6HGP - chains A and B; structure by X-ray diffraction, 1.70 A resolution.

[Chain A (and B)]
Molecule: Adenine phosphoribosyltransferase
From: Homo sapiens
Notes: EC 2.4.2.7; chain B of this document is another copy of the same molecule, construct and numbering; everything in this record applies to it too
Reference sequence: P07741 (APT_HUMAN); residues 3-180 here = UniProt positions 3-180
Sequence (178 residues; each row starts with the number of its first residue):
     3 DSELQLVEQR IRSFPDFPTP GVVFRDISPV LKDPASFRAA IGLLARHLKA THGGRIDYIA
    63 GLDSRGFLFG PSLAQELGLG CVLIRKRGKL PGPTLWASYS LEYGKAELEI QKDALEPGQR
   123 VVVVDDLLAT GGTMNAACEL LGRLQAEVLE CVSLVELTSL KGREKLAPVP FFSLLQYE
Not modelled in the structure: 104-106 (chain B: 102-107)
Reported in the primary citation:
  - conformationally variable residues (order/disorder transition, side-chain flip): Arg67, Leu103 to Gly106
  - binding site for phosphate ion: Ala131 to Thr135
  - catalytic residues: Glu104, Tyr105 (from molecular simulation)

[Chain A / chain B interface]
Contacting residue pairs - 70 pairs, chain A then chain B:
  Arg14(A) - Gln113(B)  hydrogen bond
  Arg14(A) - Asp115(B)  salt bridge
  Phe16(A) - Pro93(B)  hydrophobic
  Phe16(A) - Gly94(B)
  Phe19(A) - Gly90(B)
  Phe19(A) - Lys91(B)
  Phe19(A) - Leu92(B)
  Phe19(A) - Pro93(B)  hydrophobic
  Phe26(A) - Pro93(B)  hydrophobic
  Asp28(A) - Gln113(B)  hydrogen bond
  Ser30(A) - Gln113(B)
  Leu33(A) - Pro73(B)  hydrophobic
  Leu33(A) - Gly82(B)
  Leu33(A) - Cys83(B)  hydrogen bond (backbone-backbone)
  Lys34(A) - Tyr60(B)
  Lys34(A) - Gly82(B)
  Lys34(A) - Cys83(B)  hydrogen bond (backbone-backbone)
  Lys34(A) - Asp115(B)
  Lys34(A) - Ala116(B)  hydrogen bond (side chain-backbone)
  Pro36(A) - Gln77(B)  hydrogen bond (backbone-side chain)
  Pro36(A) - Gly80(B)
  Pro36(A) - Leu81(B)
  Pro36(A) - Gly82(B)
  Phe39(A) - Pro73(B)  hydrophobic
  Phe39(A) - Gln77(B)
  Arg40(A) - Gln77(B)  hydrogen bond
  Tyr60(A) - Lys34(B)
  Asp65(A) - Ser66(B)  hydrogen bond
  Ser66(A) - Asp65(B)  hydrogen bond
  Ser66(A) - Ser66(B)  hydrogen bond
  Ser66(A) - Phe69(B)
  Ser66(A) - Arg87(B)
  Arg67(A) - Arg87(B)
  Arg67(A) - Leu92(B)
  Phe69(A) - Ser66(B)
  Phe69(A) - Phe69(B)
  Phe69(A) - Leu70(B)  hydrophobic
  Leu70(A) - Phe69(B)  hydrophobic
  Leu70(A) - Pro73(B)
  Leu70(A) - Leu85(B)  hydrophobic
  Pro73(A) - Leu33(B)  hydrophobic
  Pro73(A) - Phe39(B)  hydrophobic
  Pro73(A) - Leu70(B)
  Ser74(A) - Ser74(B)  hydrogen bond
  Gln77(A) - Pro36(B)  hydrogen bond (side chain-backbone)
  Gln77(A) - Phe39(B)
  Gln77(A) - Arg40(B)
  Gly80(A) - Pro36(B)
  Leu81(A) - Pro36(B)
  Gly82(A) - Leu33(B)
  Gly82(A) - Lys34(B)
  Gly82(A) - Pro36(B)
  Cys83(A) - Leu33(B)  hydrogen bond (backbone-backbone)
  Cys83(A) - Lys34(B)  hydrogen bond (backbone-backbone)
  Val84(A) - Lys34(B)
  Leu85(A) - Ser30(B)
  Leu85(A) - Leu70(B)  hydrophobic
  Arg87(A) - Ser66(B)
  Arg87(A) - Arg67(B)
  Leu92(A) - Phe19(B)
  Pro93(A) - Phe16(B)  hydrophobic
  Pro93(A) - Phe19(B)  hydrophobic
  Pro93(A) - Phe26(B)  hydrophobic
  Gly94(A) - Phe16(B)
  Gln113(A) - Arg14(B)  hydrogen bond
  Gln113(A) - Asp28(B)
  Gln113(A) - Ser30(B)
  Asp115(A) - Arg14(B)  salt bridge
  Asp115(A) - Lys34(B)
  Ala116(A) - Lys34(B)  hydrogen bond (backbone-side chain)
Other interface residues (no listed pair), chain A (37 interface residues in all): Lys88, Gly90, Lys91, Leu117
Other interface residues (no listed pair), chain B (36 interface residues in all): Val84, Leu117

[Overview]
37 residues of chain A and 36 residues of chain B are in contact; the contacts include 16 hydrogen bonds and 2
salt bridges. Polar contacts include Arg14(A)-Asp115(B), Arg14(A)-Gln113(B) and Asp28(A)-Gln113(B). From the
paper: catalytic residues Glu104(A) and Tyr105(A); a binding site for phosphate ion at Ala131(A).
Both chains are Adenine phosphoribosyltransferase (Homo sapiens). Entry 6HGP (Crystal Structure of Human APRT
wild type in complex with Phosphate ion) was determined by X-ray diffraction together with 6HGQ, 6HGR and 6HGS
from the same study.
